PDB entry 6XGQ | electron microscopy, 3.80 A resolution | chains A and b of the 14 polymer chains in the assembly

== Chain A ==
Protein: YSD1_17
From: Bacteriophage sp
UniProt: A0A498U580 (A0A498U580_9VIRU); numbering as in UniProt (aligned over 1-354)
Chain sequence (354 residues; numbered 1 to 354; the number before each row is that of its first residue):
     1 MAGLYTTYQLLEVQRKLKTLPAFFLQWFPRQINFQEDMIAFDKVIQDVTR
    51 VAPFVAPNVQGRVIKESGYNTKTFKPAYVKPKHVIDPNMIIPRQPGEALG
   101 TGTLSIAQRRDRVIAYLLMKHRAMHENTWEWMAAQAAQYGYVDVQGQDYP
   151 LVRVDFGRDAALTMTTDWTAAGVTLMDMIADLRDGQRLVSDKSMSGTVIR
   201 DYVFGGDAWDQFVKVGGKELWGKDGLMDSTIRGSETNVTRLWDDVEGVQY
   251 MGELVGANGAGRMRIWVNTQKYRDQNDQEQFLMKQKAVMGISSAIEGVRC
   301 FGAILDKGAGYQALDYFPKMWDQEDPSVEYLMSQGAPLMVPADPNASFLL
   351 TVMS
Not modelled in the structure: 1

== Chain b ==
Protein: YSD1_16
From: Bacteriophage sp
UniProt: A0A498TZZ8 (A0A498TZZ8_9VIRU); residue numbers follow UniProt; this construct covers 1-139
Chain sequence (139 residues; row label = number of the first residue in the row):
     1 MNLLTMMAATSLPNYLAGNGDLGSWEPTQIFAGEADIVTEGGAAGADIEI
    51 YQVIAKNAAGAMVPHDPTATTGTSPDEVPAPQSVAIGIAAQPAKSGQNVP
   101 YYIGGVFNHAALGWHASLDTLAKRQAVFDRTNIHIGNLY
Not modelled in the structure: 1-9, 71-76

== Interface between chain A and chain b ==
Residue-residue contacts - 10 pairs, chain A then chain b:
  Gly3(A) - Trp25(b)
  Leu4(A) - Gly23(b)
  Leu4(A) - Ser24(b)
  Leu4(A) - Trp25(b)
  Pro87(A) - Tyr15(b)
  Asn88(A) - Pro13(b)
  Asn88(A) - Tyr15(b)  hydrogen bond
  Ile91(A) - Pro13(b)  hydrophobic
  Ile91(A) - Tyr15(b)  hydrophobic
  Pro92(A) - Ser11(b)
Other interface residues (no listed pair), chain A (7 interface residues in all): Tyr5
Other interface residues (no listed pair), chain b (7 interface residues in all): Leu22

== Overview ==
The chain A/chain b interface involves 7 residues from each chain, with 1 hydrogen bond. Its one
hydrogen-bonded contact is Asn88(A)-Tyr15(b).
Chain A is YSD1_17 and chain b is YSD1_16, both from Bacteriophage sp; the structure, YSD1 bacteriophage
capsid, was determined by electron microscopy, deposited together with 6XGP and 6XGR.
